PDB entry 7ONB | electron microscopy, 3.10 A resolution | chains G and N of the 11 polymer chains in the assembly

== Chain G ==
Molecule: MINX
From: unidentified adenovirus
Sequence (229 nucleotides; row label = number of the first residue in the row):
   104 GGGCGCAGUAGUCCAGGGUUUCCUUGAUGAUGUCAUACUUAUCCUGUCCC
   154 UUUUUUUUCCACAGCUCGCGGUUGAGGACAAACUCUUCGCGGUCUUUCCA
   204 CAGGUAAGUUGGAAGCAUGUAGAACCUUGGAUCCGAUAUCCGUACACCAU
   254 CAGGGUACGAGCUAGCCCAUGGCGUACACCAUCAGGGUACGACUAGUAGA
   304 UCUCGUACACCAUCAGGGUACGGAAUUCU
Not modelled in the structure: 104-128, 143-332

== Chain N ==
Molecule: Splicing factor 3A subunit 3
From: Homo sapiens
UniProt: Q12874 (SF3A3_HUMAN); residues 1-501 here = UniProt positions 1-501
Sequence (501 residues; row label = number of the first residue in the row):
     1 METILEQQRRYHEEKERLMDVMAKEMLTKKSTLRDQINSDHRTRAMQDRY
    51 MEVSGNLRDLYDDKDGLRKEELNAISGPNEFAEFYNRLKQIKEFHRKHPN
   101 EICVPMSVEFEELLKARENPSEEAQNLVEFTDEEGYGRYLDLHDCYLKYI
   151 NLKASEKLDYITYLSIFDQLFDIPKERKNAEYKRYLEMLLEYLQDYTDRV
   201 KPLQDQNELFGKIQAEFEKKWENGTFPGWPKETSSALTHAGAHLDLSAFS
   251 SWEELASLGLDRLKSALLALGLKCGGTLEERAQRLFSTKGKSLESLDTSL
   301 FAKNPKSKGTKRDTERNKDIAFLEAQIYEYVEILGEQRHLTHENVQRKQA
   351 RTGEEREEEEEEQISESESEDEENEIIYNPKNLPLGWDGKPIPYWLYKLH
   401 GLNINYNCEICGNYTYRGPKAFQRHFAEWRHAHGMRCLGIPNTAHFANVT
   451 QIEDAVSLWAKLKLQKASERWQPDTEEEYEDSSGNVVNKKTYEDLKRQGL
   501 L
Not modelled in the structure: 1-386, 484-501
Ion coordination: Zn2+: Cys408, Cys411, His425, His431
Swiss-Prot annotation at these positions:
  - zinc finger: Tyr406 to Cys437 (Matrin-type)
  - motif: Lys175 to Asn179 (Nuclear localization signal)
  - modified residue: Met1 (N-acetylmethionine), Ser54 (Phosphoserine), Ser121 (Phosphoserine), Ser295 (Phosphoserine), Ser299 (Phosphoserine), Ser365 (Phosphoserine), Ser367 (Phosphoserine), Ser369 (Phosphoserine), Thr475 (Phosphothreonine)
  - mutagenesis: Pro174 to Ala180 (Loss of nuclear location)

== How chain G and chain N interact ==
Residue-residue contacts - 5 pairs, chain G then chain N:
  G129(G) - Arg424(N)  base contact
  A130(G) - His400(N)  stacking on the base
  A130(G) - Lys420(N)  base contact
  G132(G) - Trp395(N)  base contact
  G132(G) - Leu399(N)  sugar contact
Also at the interface, not in a pair above, chain G (4 interface residues in all): U131
Also at the interface, not in a pair above, chain N (7 interface residues in all): Leu396, Leu402

== In short ==
The interface between chain G and chain N involves 4 residues on one side and 7 on the other, with 1 aromatic
stacking contact. Cys408(N), Cys411(N), His425(N) and His431(N) form the Zn2+ site. From UniProt: 7
mutagenesis sites on chain N.
Chain G is MINX (unidentified adenovirus) and chain N is Splicing factor 3A subunit 3 (Homo sapiens); the
structure, Structure of the U2 5' module of the A3'-SSA complex, was determined by electron microscopy
together with 7B0I, 7B91, 7B92, 7B9C, 7OMF and 7OPI from the same study.
